Entry 1FSX (X-ray diffraction, 2.10 A resolution); this record covers chains A and B of the 4 polymer chains in the assembly.

# Chain A
Name: Hemoglobin alpha chain
Source organism: Bos taurus
UniProtKB: P01966 (HBA_BOVIN); residue numbers follow UniProt; this construct covers 1-141
Amino-acid sequence (141 residues; each row starts with the number of its first residue):
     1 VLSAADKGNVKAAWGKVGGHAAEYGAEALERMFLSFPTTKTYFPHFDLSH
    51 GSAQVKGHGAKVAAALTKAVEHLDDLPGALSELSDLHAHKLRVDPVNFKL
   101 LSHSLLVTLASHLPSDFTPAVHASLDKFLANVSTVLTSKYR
Metal / ion sites: heme Fe: His-87 (together with carbon monoxide)
Ligand contacts: carbon monoxide / heme: Leu-29, Met-32, Thr-39, Tyr-42, Phe-43, His-45, Phe-46, His-58, Lys-61, Val-62, Ala-65, Leu-66, Leu-83, Leu-86, His-87, Leu-91, Val-93, Asn-97, Phe-98, Leu-101, Val-132, Leu-136

# Chain B
Name: Hemoglobin beta chain
Source organism: Bos taurus
UniProtKB: P02070 (HBB_BOVIN); residues 202-346 here correspond to UniProt positions 1-145 (UniProt number = residue number - 201)
Amino-acid sequence (145 residues; each row starts with the number of its first residue):
   202 MLTAEEKAAVTAFWGKVKVDEVGGEALGRLLVVYPWTQRFFESFGDLSTA
   252 DAVMNNPKVKAHGKKVLDSFSNGMKHLDDLKGTFAALSELHCDKLHVDPE
   302 NFKLLGNVLVVVLARNFGKEFTPVLQADFQKVVAGVANALAHRYH
Metal / ion sites: heme Fe: His-292 (together with carbon monoxide)
Ligand contacts: carbon monoxide / heme: Leu-228, Leu-231, Thr-238, Phe-241, Phe-242, Phe-245, His-263, Lys-266, Val-267, Ser-270, Phe-285, Leu-288, Leu-291, His-292, Leu-296, Val-298, Asn-302, Phe-303, Leu-306, Val-337, Leu-341
Curated features (UniProtKB/Swiss-Prot):
  - binding site (heme b): His-263, His-292
  - modified residue: Thr-212 (Phosphothreonine), Ser-244 (Phosphoserine), Lys-259 (N6-acetyllysine), Lys-282 (N6-acetyllysine), Cys-293 (S-nitrosocysteine)

# Interface between chain A and chain B
Contacting residue pairs (35):
  Arg-31(A) / Phe-322(B)  hydrogen bond (side chain-backbone)
  Arg-31(A) / Thr-323(B)
  Arg-31(A) / Pro-324(B)
  Arg-31(A) / Gln-327(B)  hydrogen bond
  Leu-34(A) / Pro-324(B)  hydrophobic
  Leu-34(A) / Val-325(B)
  Leu-34(A) / Ala-328(B)
  Ser-35(A) / Gln-327(B)  hydrogen bond
  Ser-35(A) / Ala-328(B)
  Phe-36(A) / Gln-331(B)
  His-103(A) / Asn-308(B)  hydrogen bond (side chain-backbone)
  His-103(A) / Gln-327(B)
  His-103(A) / Gln-331(B)
  Val-107(A) / Val-311(B)  hydrophobic
  Val-107(A) / Val-312(B)  hydrophobic
  Val-107(A) / Ala-315(B)
  Val-107(A) / Gln-327(B)
  Ala-110(A) / Val-312(B)
  Ala-110(A) / Arg-316(B)
  Ser-111(A) / Ala-315(B)
  Ser-111(A) / Gly-319(B)
  Pro-114(A) / Arg-316(B)  hydrogen bond (backbone-side chain)
  Phe-117(A) / Arg-230(B)  hydrogen bond (backbone-side chain)
  Phe-117(A) / Val-312(B)  hydrophobic
  Phe-117(A) / Arg-316(B)
  Thr-118(A) / Arg-230(B)  hydrogen bond (backbone-side chain)
  Pro-119(A) / Arg-230(B)
  Pro-119(A) / Val-233(B)
  Pro-119(A) / Met-255(B)  hydrophobic
  His-122(A) / Arg-230(B)  hydrogen bond
  His-122(A) / Val-234(B)
  His-122(A) / Val-312(B)
  Ala-123(A) / Val-234(B)  hydrophobic
  Asp-126(A) / Val-234(B)
  Asp-126(A) / Tyr-235(B)
Also at the interface, not in a pair above, chain A (19 interface residues in all): Glu-30, Leu-106, Ser-115, Lys-127
Also at the interface, not in a pair above, chain B (19 interface residues in all): Lys-320

# In short
Chain A and chain B each contribute 19 residues to their interface, with 8 hydrogen bonds. Among the polar
pairs are Arg-31(A)/Phe-322(B), Arg-31(A)/Gln-327(B) and Ser-35(A)/Gln-327(B). Bound to chain A: carbon
monoxide / heme. Bound to chain B: carbon monoxide / heme.
Chain A is Hemoglobin alpha chain and chain B is Hemoglobin beta chain, both from Bos taurus; the structure,
The X-ray structure determination of bovine carbonmonoxy hb at 2.1 A resolution and its relationship to ...,
was determined by X-ray diffraction.
